9EVZ - chains B and F of the 8 polymer chains in the assembly; structure by electron microscopy, 2.92 A resolution.

[Chain B (and F)]
Molecule: Envelope glycoprotein gp41
Source organism: Human immunodeficiency virus 1
Notes: chain F of this document is another copy of the same molecule, construct and numbering; everything in this record applies to it too
Amino-acid sequence (170 residues; numbered 512 to 681; the number before each row is that of its first residue):
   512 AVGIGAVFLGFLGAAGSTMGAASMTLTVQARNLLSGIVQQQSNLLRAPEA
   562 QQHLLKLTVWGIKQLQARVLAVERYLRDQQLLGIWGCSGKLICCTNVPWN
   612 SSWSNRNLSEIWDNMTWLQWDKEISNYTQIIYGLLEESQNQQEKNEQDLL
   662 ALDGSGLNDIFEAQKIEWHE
Not modelled in the structure: 512-520, 548-567, 657-681 (chain F: 512-521, 539-567, 664-681)
Disulfides: Cys-598/Cys-604

[Chain B / chain F interface]
Contacting residue pairs - 5 pairs, chain B then chain F:
  Gln-577(B) / Arg-579(F)
  Glu-584(B) / Arg-579(F)  salt bridge
  Leu-587(B) / Val-583(F)  hydrophobic
  Leu-587(B) / Tyr-586(F)  hydrophobic
  Gln-591(B) / Tyr-586(F)
Other interface residues (no listed pair), chain B (9 interface residues in all): Ile-573, Leu-576, Val-580, Leu-581, Val-583
Other interface residues (no listed pair), chain F (7 interface residues in all): Leu-568, Leu-576, Val-580, Leu-587

[Overview]
9 residues of chain B and 7 residues of chain F are in contact; the contacts include 1 salt bridge. The
salt-bridged pair is Glu-584(B)/Arg-579(F).
Chain B and chain F are both Envelope glycoprotein gp41 (Human immunodeficiency virus 1); the structure, HIV-1
envelope glycoprotein (BG505 gp140 SOSIP.664) trimer in complex with ELC07 broadly neutralizing antibody, was
determined by electron microscopy.
